Entry 7OWL (X-ray diffraction, 2.90 A resolution); this record covers chains B and C of the 3 polymer chains in the assembly.

== Chain B (and C) ==
Name: Adenylate kinase
Source organism: Candidatus Odinarchaeota archaeon LCB_4
Notes: EC 2.7.4.3; chain C of this document is another copy of the same molecule, construct and numbering; everything in this record applies to it too
UniProtKB: A0A1Q9N9I8 (A0A1Q9N9I8_ODILC); residues 1-198 here = UniProt positions 1-198
Chain sequence (198 residues; each row starts with the number of its first residue):
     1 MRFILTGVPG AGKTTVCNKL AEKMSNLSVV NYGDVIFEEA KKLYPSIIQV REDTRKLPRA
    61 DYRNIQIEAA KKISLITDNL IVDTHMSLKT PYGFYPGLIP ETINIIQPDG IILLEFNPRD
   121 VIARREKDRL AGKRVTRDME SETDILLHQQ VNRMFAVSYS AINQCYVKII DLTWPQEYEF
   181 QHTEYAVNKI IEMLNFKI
Not modelled in the structure: 132-137, 197-198 (chain C: 135-139, 197-198)
Residues lining bound ligands: CTP (cytidine-5'-triphosphate): Val-8, Pro-9, Gly-10, Ala-11, Gly-12, Lys-13, Thr-14, Thr-15, His-85, Arg-124, Lys-127, Asp-128, Gln-176, Phe-180, His-182, Thr-183
What the authors report for this chain:
  - binding site for CTP: Gln-176, Thr-183
  - mutagenesis - Y44W, M154R/S158R/Y166R: unchanged catalytic activity
  - mutagenesis - M154R/S158R/Y166R: decreased stability

== Chain B / chain C interface ==
Contacting residue pairs - 43 pairs, chain B then chain C:
  Met-1(B) / Tyr-92(C)  hydrophobic
  Phe-3(B) / Tyr-92(C)  hydrophobic
  Gln-107(B) / Arg-59(C)  hydrogen bond
  Gln-150(B) / Gln-150(C)
  Arg-153(B) / Leu-147(C)
  Arg-153(B) / Gln-150(C)  hydrogen bond
  Arg-153(B) / Met-154(C)
  Met-154(B) / Met-154(C)  hydrophobic
  Val-157(B) / Met-154(C)  hydrophobic
  Val-157(B) / Phe-155(C)
  Ser-158(B) / Ser-158(C)  hydrogen bond
  Ser-160(B) / Pro-96(C)
  Ser-160(B) / Phe-155(C)
  Ala-161(B) / Pro-100(C)
  Ala-161(B) / Phe-155(C)
  Ala-161(B) / Tyr-159(C)  hydrophobic
  Ile-162(B) / Ile-162(C)  hydrophobic
  Asn-163(B) / Arg-59(C)  hydrogen bond (backbone-side chain)
  Gln-164(B) / Tyr-62(C)
  Gln-164(B) / Arg-63(C)
  Gln-164(B) / Gln-66(C)
  Gln-164(B) / Tyr-95(C)  hydrogen bond
  Gln-164(B) / Pro-96(C)
  Gln-164(B) / Leu-98(C)
  Gln-164(B) / Ile-99(C)
  Cys-165(B) / Phe-94(C)
  Cys-165(B) / Tyr-95(C)
  Cys-165(B) / Pro-96(C)
  Tyr-166(B) / Arg-55(C)  hydrogen bond
  Tyr-166(B) / Thr-90(C)
  Tyr-166(B) / Tyr-92(C)
  Tyr-166(B) / Phe-94(C)
  Tyr-166(B) / Tyr-95(C)  hydrophobic
  Val-167(B) / Gly-93(C)
  Val-167(B) / Phe-94(C)  hydrogen bond (backbone-backbone)
  Lys-168(B) / Lys-89(C)
  Lys-168(B) / Pro-91(C)  hydrogen bond (side chain-backbone)
  Lys-168(B) / Tyr-92(C)
  Lys-168(B) / Gly-93(C)
  Ile-169(B) / Leu-147(C)  hydrophobic
  Met-193(B) / Pro-91(C)
  Met-193(B) / Tyr-92(C)
  Phe-196(B) / Tyr-92(C)
Interface residues without a listed pair, chain C (24 interface residues in all): Val-151

== Overview ==
20 residues of chain B and 24 residues of chain C are in contact, with 8 hydrogen bonds. Among the polar pairs
are Gln-107(B)/Arg-59(C), Arg-153(B)/Gln-150(C) and Ser-158(B)/Ser-158(C). Chain B binds CTP. From the paper:
a binding site for CTP at Gln-176(B) and Thr-183(B); M154R/S158R/Y166R of chain B reduce stability.
Both chains are Adenylate kinase (Candidatus Odinarchaeota archaeon LCB_4). Entry 7OWL (Odinarchaeota
Adenylate kinase (OdinAK) in complex with CTP) was determined by X-ray diffraction, deposited together with
7OWE, 7OWH, 7OWJ and 7OWK.
